PDB entry 1BMF | X-ray diffraction, 2.85 A resolution | chains D and G of the 7 polymer chains in the assembly

[Chain D]
Protein: Bovine mitochondrial F1-atpase
Source organism: Bos taurus
Notes: EC 3.6.1.34
Reference sequence: P00829 (ATPB_BOVIN); residues -3 to 478 here correspond to UniProt positions 47-528 (UniProt number = residue number + 50)
Sequence (482 residues; each row starts with the number of its first residue; numbers below 1 keep their minus sign (Ala-3 is residue -3)):
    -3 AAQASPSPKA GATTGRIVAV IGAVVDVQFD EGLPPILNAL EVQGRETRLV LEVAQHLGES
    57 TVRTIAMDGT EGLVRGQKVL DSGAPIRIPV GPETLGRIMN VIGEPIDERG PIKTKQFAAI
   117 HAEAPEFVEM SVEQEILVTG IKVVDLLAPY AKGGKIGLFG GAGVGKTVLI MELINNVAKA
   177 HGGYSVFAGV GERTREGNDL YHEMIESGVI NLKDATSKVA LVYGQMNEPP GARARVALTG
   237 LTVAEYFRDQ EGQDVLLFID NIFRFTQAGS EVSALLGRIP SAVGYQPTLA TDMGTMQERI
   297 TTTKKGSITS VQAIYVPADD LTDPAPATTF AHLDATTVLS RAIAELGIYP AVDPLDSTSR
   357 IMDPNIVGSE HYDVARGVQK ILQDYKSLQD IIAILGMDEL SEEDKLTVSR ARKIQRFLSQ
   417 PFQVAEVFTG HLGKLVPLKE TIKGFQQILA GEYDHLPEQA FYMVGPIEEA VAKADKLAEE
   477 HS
Unresolved in the structure: -3 to 8, 476-478
Bound ions: Mg2+: Thr163 (together with ADP)
Small-molecule neighbours: ADP (adenosine-5'-diphosphate): Gly157, Ala158, Gly159, Val160, Gly161, Lys162, Thr163, Val164, Tyr345, Pro346, Phe418, Ala421, Phe424, Thr425
Curated features (UniProtKB/Swiss-Prot):
  - binding site (ADP): Gly159, Val160, Gly161, Lys162, Thr163, Val164
  - binding site (ATP): Gly159, Gly161, Lys162, Thr163, Val164, Arg189
  - binding site (phosphate): Gly159, Val160, Gly161, Lys162, Thr163
  - binding site (Mg(2+)): Thr163, Glu188
  - modified residue: Lys74 (N6-acetyllysine), Lys111 (N6-acetyllysine), Lys148 (N6-acetyllysine), Lys209 (N6-acetyllysine), Lys214 (N6-acetyllysine), Thr262 (Phosphothreonine), Ser365 (Phosphoserine), Lys376 (N6-acetyllysine), Ser383 (Phosphoserine), Lys430 (N6-acetyllysine), Lys435 (N6-acetyllysine), Lys472 (N6-acetyllysine)
  - glycosylation: Ser56 (O-linked (GlcNAc) serine)

[Chain G]
Protein: Bovine mitochondrial F1-atpase
Source organism: Bos taurus
Notes: EC 3.6.1.34
Reference sequence: P05631 (ATPG_BOVIN); residues 1-272 here correspond to UniProt positions 26-297 (UniProt number = residue number + 25)
Sequence (272 residues; each row starts with the number of its first residue):
     1 ATLKDITRRL KSIKNIQKIT KSMKMVAAAK YARAERELKP ARVYGVGSLA LYEKADIKTP
    61 EDKKKHLIIG VSSDRGLCGA IHSSVAKQMK SEAANLAAAG KEVKIIGVGD KIRSILHRTH
   121 SDQFLVTFKE VGRRPPTFGD ASVIALELLN SGYEFDEGSI IFNRFRSVIS YKTEEKPIFS
   181 LDTISSAESM SIYDDIDADV LRNYQEYSLA NIIYYSLKES TTSEQSARMT AMDNASKNAS
   241 EMIDKLTLTF NRTRQAVITK ELIEIISGAA AL
Unresolved in the structure: 45-76, 91-208
Curated features (UniProtKB/Swiss-Prot):
  - modified residue: Lys14 (N6-acetyllysine), Lys24 (N6-succinyllysine), Lys30 (N6-acetyllysine), Lys90 (N6-acetyllysine), Ser121 (Phosphoserine), Lys129 (N6-acetyllysine), Lys172 (N6-acetyllysine), Lys245 (N6-succinyllysine)

[How chain D and chain G interact]
Pairs across the interface - 21 pairs, chain D then chain G:
  Gly273(D) with Leu272(G)
  Arg274(D) with Leu272(G)
  Ile275(D) with Ala269(G), hydrophobic; Leu272(G)
  Pro276(D) with Ile265(G); Gly268(G); Ala269(G)
  Ala278(D) with Glu261(G)
  Val279(D) with Glu261(G)
  Gln385(D) with Arg8(G), hydrogen bond
  Asp386(D) with Arg8(G), salt bridge; Ser12(G); Ile16(G)
  Ile387(D) with Asn15(G); Ile19(G), hydrophobic
  Ile390(D) with Ile16(G), hydrophobic
  Leu391(D) with Ile19(G), hydrophobic; Thr20(G); Leu77(G)
  Glu395(D) with Met23(G); Arg228(G), salt bridge
Other interface residues (no listed pair), chain D (14 interface residues in all): Ala270, Ser277
Other interface residues (no listed pair), chain G (15 interface residues in all): Met232

[Overview]
14 residues of chain D and 15 residues of chain G are in contact; the contacts include 1 hydrogen bond and 2
salt bridges. Polar contacts include Asp386(D)-Arg8(G), Glu395(D)-Arg228(G) and Gln385(D)-Arg8(G). Bound to
chain D: ADP.
Here chain D is Bovine mitochondrial F1-atpase and chain G is Bovine mitochondrial F1-atpase, both from Bos
taurus. Entry 1BMF (Bovine mitochondrial F1-atpase) was determined by X-ray diffraction.
